PDB entry 7TI8 | electron microscopy, 3.50 A resolution | chains D and E of the 8 polymer chains in the assembly

== Chain D ==
Protein: Replication factor C subunit 2
Organism: Saccharomyces cerevisiae
Reference sequence: P40348 (RFC2_YEAST); numbering as in UniProt (aligned over 1-353)
Chain sequence (353 residues; row label = number of the first residue in the row):
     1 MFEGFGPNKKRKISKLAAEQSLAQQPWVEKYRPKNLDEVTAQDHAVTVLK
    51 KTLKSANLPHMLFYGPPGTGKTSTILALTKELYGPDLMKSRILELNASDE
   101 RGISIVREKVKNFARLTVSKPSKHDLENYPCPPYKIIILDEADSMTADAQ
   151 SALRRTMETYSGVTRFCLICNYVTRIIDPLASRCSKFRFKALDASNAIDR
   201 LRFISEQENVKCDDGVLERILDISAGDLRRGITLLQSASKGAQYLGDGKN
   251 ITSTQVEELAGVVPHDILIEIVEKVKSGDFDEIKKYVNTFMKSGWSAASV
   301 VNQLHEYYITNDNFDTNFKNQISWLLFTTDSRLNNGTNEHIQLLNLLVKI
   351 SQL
Unresolved in the structure: 1-17
Metal / ion sites: Mg2+: Thr72 (together with ATP-gamma-S)
Small-molecule neighbours:
  - ATP-gamma-S (AGS; phosphothiophosphoric acid-adenylate ester), molecule 1: Trp27, Val28, Tyr31, Arg32, Pro33, Glu38, Val39, Thr40, Ala41, Pro66, Pro67, Gly68, Thr69, Gly70, Lys71, Thr72, Ser73, Asn171, Leu192, Arg200, Leu228, Arg229, Ile232
  - ATP-gamma-S (AGS), molecule 2: Arg154, Glu158, Pro179, Arg183
UniProt features mapped onto this chain:
  - binding site (ATP): Val28, Arg32, Gly65 to Ser73, Asn171, Arg229
  - modified residue: Met1 (N-acetylmethionine)

== Chain E ==
Protein: Replication factor C subunit 5
Organism: Saccharomyces cerevisiae
Reference sequence: P38251 (RFC5_YEAST); numbering as in UniProt (aligned over 1-354)
Chain sequence (354 residues; each row starts with the number of its first residue):
     1 MSLWVDKYRPKSLNALSHNEELTNFLKSLSDQPRDLPHLLLYGPNGTGKK
    51 TRCMALLESIFGPGVYRLKIDVRQFVTASNRKLELNVVSSPYHLEITPSD
   101 MGNNDRIVIQELLKEVAQMEQVDFQDSKDGLAHRYKCVIINEANSLTKDA
   151 QAALRRTMEKYSKNIRLIMVCDSMSPIIAPIKSRCLLIRCPAPSDSEIST
   201 ILSDVVTNERIQLETKDILKRIAQASNGNLRVSLLMLESMALNNELALKS
   251 SSPIIKPDWIIVIHKLTRKIVKERSVNSLIECRAVLYDLLAHCIPANIIL
   301 KELTFSLLDVETLNTTNKSSIIEYSSVFDERLSLGNKAIFHLEGFIAKVM
   351 CCLD
Unresolved in the structure: 1-3, 126-128
Small-molecule neighbours:
  - ADP (adenosine-5'-diphosphate): Trp4, Val5, Tyr8, Arg9, Pro10, Leu16, Ser17, His18, Pro44, Asn45, Gly46, Thr47, Gly48, Lys49, Lys50, Thr51, Ile201, Leu230, Arg231, Leu234
  - ATP-gamma-S (AGS; phosphothiophosphoric acid-adenylate ester): Arg155, Glu159, Pro180, Arg184
UniProt features mapped onto this chain:
  - binding site (ATP): Val5, Ser17, Gly43 to Thr51, Arg231

== How chain D and chain E interact ==
Contacting residue pairs (102):
  Ser21(D) with Lys163(E), hydrogen bond (backbone-side chain)
  Gln24(D) with Arg34(E), hydrogen bond; Asp35(E); Lys163(E)
  Gln25(D) with Asp35(E); Ser162(E), hydrogen bond; Lys163(E)
  Pro26(D) with Asp35(E); Arg166(E)
  Glu29(D) with Glu159(E); Ser162(E)
  Arg32(D) with Glu159(E), salt bridge
  Pro67(D) with Ala179(E), hydrophobic; Pro180(E), hydrophobic
  Thr72(D) with Arg156(E)
  Leu76(D) with Arg156(E)
  Glu94(D) with Arg156(E), salt bridge; Lys160(E), salt bridge
  Asn96(D) with Arg156(E); Lys160(E)
  Ala97(D) with Ala152(E); Ala153(E)
  Ser98(D) with Gln110(E); Lys114(E), hydrogen bond; Ala153(E)
  Glu100(D) with Arg106(E)
  Asp140(D) with Arg156(E), salt bridge
  Glu141(D) with Arg155(E), salt bridge; Arg156(E)
  Asp143(D) with Arg155(E), salt bridge
  Ser144(D) with Asp149(E); Ala152(E)
  Asn171(D) with Arg155(E), hydrogen bond; Pro180(E)
  Asp227(D) with Ser183(E)
  Arg229(D) with Glu159(E), salt bridge; Ser183(E), hydrogen bond; Arg184(E)
  Thr233(D) with Leu186(E)
  Gln236(D) with Asp35(E); Pro37(E)
  Ser237(D) with Leu186(E)
  Lys240(D) with Ser28(E); Asp35(E), hydrogen bond (side chain-backbone)
  Gly241(D) with Ser28(E)
  Gln243(D) with Gln32(E)
  Tyr244(D) with Asn24(E); Lys27(E); Ser28(E); Asp31(E)
  Glu258(D) with Glu21(E); Arg189(E), salt bridge
  Leu259(D) with Leu187(E)
  Phe280(D) with Leu308(E), hydrophobic; Lys318(E); Ser319(E)
  Asp281(D) with Lys318(E), salt bridge
  Lys284(D) with Leu308(E); Asp309(E), salt bridge
  Asn288(D) with Asn227(E)
  Met291(D) with Pro44(E)
  Lys292(D) with Pro44(E); Ala192(E), hydrogen bond (backbone-backbone); Asn227(E), hydrogen bond
  Ser293(D) with Arg189(E); Pro191(E)
  Gly294(D) with Arg189(E); Pro191(E)
  Trp295(D) with Arg189(E)
  Arg332(D) with Ser326(E), hydrogen bond; Val327(E); Glu330(E), salt bridge
  Leu333(D) with Ser175(E)
  Asn335(D) with Glu330(E); Ser333(E), hydrogen bond (backbone-side chain); Leu334(E)
  Gly336(D) with Ser175(E); Pro176(E); Ser333(E), hydrogen bond (backbone-side chain)
  Thr337(D) with Ser175(E), hydrogen bond (backbone-side chain); Asp329(E); Glu330(E); Ser333(E)
  Asn338(D) with Lys301(E); Asp329(E), hydrogen bond (backbone-side chain)
  Glu339(D) with Ser173(E); Met174(E); Ser175(E)
  His340(D) with Phe305(E)
  Ile341(D) with Lys301(E); Phe305(E), hydrophobic; Ser325(E); Ser326(E); Asp329(E)
  Gln342(D) with Ser326(E), hydrogen bond (side chain-backbone)
  Leu344(D) with Phe305(E), hydrophobic; Ile322(E), hydrophobic
  Asn345(D) with Ile322(E); Glu323(E); Ser326(E), hydrogen bond
  Lys349(D) with Glu323(E), salt bridge
  Gln352(D) with Ser319(E)
Interface residues without a listed pair, chain D (60 interface residues in all): Ala23, Trp27, Asp99, Arg230, Gly261, Ser296, Val348
Interface residues without a listed pair, chain E (59 interface residues in all): Leu29, Leu36, Tyr42, Ile107, Thr157, Leu300, Thr315

== In short ==
60 residues of chain D face 59 of chain E across their interface, with 16 hydrogen bonds and 12 salt bridges.
Among the polar pairs are Arg32(D)-Glu159(E), Glu94(D)-Arg156(E) and Glu94(D)-Lys160(E). One ATP-gamma-S
molecule is bound between chain D and chain E.
Here chain D is Replication factor C subunit 2 and chain E is Replication factor C subunit 5, both from
Saccharomyces cerevisiae. Entry 7TI8 (Structure of the yeast clamp loader (Replication Factor C RFC) bound to
the open sliding clamp ...) was determined by electron microscopy (same publication as 7THJ, 7THV, 7TIB, 7TIC,
7TID and 7TKU).
